7W5P - chains A and C of the 8 polymer chains in the assembly; structure by X-ray diffraction, 2.30 A resolution.

[Chain A]
Protein: CcTet
From: Coprinopsis cinerea
UniProtKB: A8P1J0 (A8P1J0_COPC7); numbering as in UniProt (aligned over 1-430)
Amino-acid sequence (430 residues; row label = number of the first residue in the row):
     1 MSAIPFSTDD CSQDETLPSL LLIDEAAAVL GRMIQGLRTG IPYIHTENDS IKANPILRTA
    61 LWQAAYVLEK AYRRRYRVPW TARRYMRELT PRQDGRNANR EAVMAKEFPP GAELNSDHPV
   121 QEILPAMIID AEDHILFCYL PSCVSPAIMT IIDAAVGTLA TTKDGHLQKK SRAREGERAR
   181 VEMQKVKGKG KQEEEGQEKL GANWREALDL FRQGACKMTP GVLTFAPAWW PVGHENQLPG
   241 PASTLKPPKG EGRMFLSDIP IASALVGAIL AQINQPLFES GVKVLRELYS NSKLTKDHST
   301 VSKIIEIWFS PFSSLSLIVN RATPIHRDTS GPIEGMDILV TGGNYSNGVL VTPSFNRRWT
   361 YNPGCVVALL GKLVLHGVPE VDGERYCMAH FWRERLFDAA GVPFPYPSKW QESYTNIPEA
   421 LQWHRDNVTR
Disordered / not traced: 1-16, 181-198, 416-430
Metal / ion sites: Mn2+: His326, Asp328, His376 (together with N-oxalylglycine)
Residues lining bound ligands: N-oxalylglycine (OGA): Trp204, Arg205, Ile318, Arg321, Thr323, His326, Asp328, Leu339, Tyr361, His376, Val378, Arg385, Cys387

[Chain C]
Molecule: 12-nt DNA strand
Sequence (12 nucleotides; each row starts with the number of its first residue):
     1 CGTAGCGGAT CG

[Interface between chain A and chain C]
Contacting residue pairs (17):
  Thr90(A) - DG12(C)  hydrogen bond to the phosphate
  Pro91(A) - DC11(C)  phosphate contact
  Pro91(A) - DG12(C)  phosphate contact
  Arg92(A) - DT10(C)  hydrogen bond to the base
  Arg92(A) - DC11(C)  hydrogen bond to the sugar
  Arg92(A) - DG12(C)  hydrogen bond to the phosphate
  Gln93(A) - DG12(C)  phosphate contact
  Arg96(A) - DG12(C)  salt bridge to the phosphate
  Lys169(A) - DC1(C)  salt bridge to the phosphate
  Lys169(A) - DG2(C)  phosphate contact
  Arg172(A) - DG2(C)  salt bridge to the phosphate
  Val232(A) - DG7(C)  hydrogen bond to the base
  Gly233(A) - DG7(C)  sugar contact
  Gly233(A) - DG8(C)  base contact
  His234(A) - DC6(C)  hydrogen bond to the base
  His234(A) - DG7(C)  hydrogen bond to the sugar
  Asn236(A) - DG8(C)  hydrogen bond to the phosphate
Interface residues without a listed pair, chain A (12 interface residues in all): Ala173
Interface residues without a listed pair, chain C (9 interface residues in all): DT3

[Summary]
The interface between chain A and chain C involves 12 residues on one side and 9 on the other, with 8 hydrogen
bonds and 3 salt bridges. Polar contacts include Arg92(A)-DT10(C), Val232(A)-DG7(C) and His234(A)-DC6(C).
Ligands of chain A: N-oxalylglycine. His326(A), Asp328(A) and His376(A) coordinate Mn2+.
Here chain A is CcTet (Coprinopsis cinerea) and chain C is a 12-nt DNA strand. Entry 7W5P (Crystal Structure
of the dioxygenase CcTet from Coprinopsis cinereain bound to 12bp N6-methyldeoxyadenine (6mA) containing
duplex ...) was determined by X-ray diffraction together with 7VPN from the same study.
